4O67 - chains A and B; structure by X-ray diffraction, 2.44 A resolution.

== Chain A (and B) ==
Protein: Cyclic GMP-AMP synthase
Organism: Homo sapiens
Notes: chain B of this document is another copy of the same molecule, construct and numbering; everything in this record applies to it too
UniProt: Q8N884 (CGAS_HUMAN); residue numbers follow UniProt; this construct covers 161-522
Chain sequence (363 residues; each row starts with the number of its first residue):
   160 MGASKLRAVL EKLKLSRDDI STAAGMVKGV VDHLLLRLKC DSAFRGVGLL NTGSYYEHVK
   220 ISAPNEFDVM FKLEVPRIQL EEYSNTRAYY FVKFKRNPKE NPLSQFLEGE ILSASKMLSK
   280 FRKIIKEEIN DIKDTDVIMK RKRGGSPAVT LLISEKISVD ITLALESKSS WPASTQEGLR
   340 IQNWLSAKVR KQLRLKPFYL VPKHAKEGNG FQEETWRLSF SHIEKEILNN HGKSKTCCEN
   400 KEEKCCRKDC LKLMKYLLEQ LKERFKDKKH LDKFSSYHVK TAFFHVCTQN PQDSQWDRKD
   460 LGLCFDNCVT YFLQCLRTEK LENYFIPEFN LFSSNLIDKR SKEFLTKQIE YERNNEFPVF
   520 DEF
Unresolved in the structure: 160, 212-218, 257, 365-371, 522 (chain B: 160, 211-217, 257, 365-370, 522)
Construct notes: expression tag (160)
Bound ions: Zn2+: His390, Cys396, Cys397, Cys404
Ligand contacts: cGAMP (1SY): Asp227, Tyr248, Lys301, Arg302, Gly303, Gly304, Ser305, Pro306, Ala307, Asp319, Thr321, Lys362, Arg376, Leu377, Ser378, Ser380, Glu383, Lys432, Ser434, Tyr436, His437, Asn482, Phe488, Leu490, Leu495
Swiss-Prot annotation at these positions:
  - region: Lys384 to Lys407 (DNA-binding)
  - motif: Leu169 to Leu174 (Nuclear export signal), Asp295 to Ser305 (Nuclear localization signal), Lys299 to Arg302 (KRKR-loop), Lys427 to His429 (KKH-loop)
  - binding site (GTP): Thr211, Asp319, Arg376 to Glu383
  - binding site (ATP): Ser213, Glu225 to Asp227, Ser380 to Glu383, Lys414, Ser435 to Lys439
  - binding site (Mg(2+)): Glu225, Asp227, Asp319
  - binding site (2',3'-cGAMP): Asp227, Asp319, Lys362, Arg376
  - binding site (Zn(2+)): His390, Cys396, Cys397, Cys404
  - site: Lys187 (Important for preferential detection of curved long DNA), Leu195 (Important for preferential detection of curved long DNA), Arg255 (Arginine-anchor), Asp319, Ile320 (Cleavage)
  - modified residue: Asp191 (PolyADP-ribosyl aspartic acid), Asn210 (Microbial infection: Deamidated asparagine), Ser213 (Phosphoserine), Tyr215 (Phosphotyrosine), Glu286 (5-glutamyl polyglutamate), Ser305 (Phosphoserine), Glu314 (5-glutamyl glutamate), Lys384 (N6-acetyllysine), Asn389 (Microbial infection: Deamidated asparagine), Lys392 (N6-acetyllysine), Lys394 (N6-acetyllysine), Lys414 (N6-acetyllysine), Ser434 (Phosphoserine), Ser435 (Phosphoserine), Gln451 (Microbial infection: Deamidated glutamine), Gln454 (Microbial infection: Deamidated glutamine), Lys506 (N6-methyllysine)
  - lipidation (S-palmitoyl cysteine): Cys404, Cys405, Cys474
  - cross-link (Glycyl lysine isopeptide (Lys-Gly)): Lys173 (interchain with G-Cter in ubiquitin), Lys231 (interchain with G-Cter in SUMO), Lys285 (interchain with G-Cter in ubiquitin), Lys347 (interchain with G-Cter in SUMO), Lys384 (interchain with G-Cter in SUMO), Lys394 (interchain with G-Cter in SUMO), Lys411 (interchain with G-Cter in ubiquitin), Lys414 (interchain with G-Cter in ubiquitin), Lys427 (interchain with G-Cter in ubiquitin), Lys428 (interchain with G-Cter in ubiquitin), Lys479 (interchain with G-Cter in SUMO)
From the paper describing this entry:
  - binding site for cGAMP: Asp227, Asp319, Lys362, Arg376, Ser434, Tyr436
  - mutagenesis - R236E/K254E, K254E/K327E, K384A, K407A, K411A: abolished signaling
  - mutagenesis - K254E, K327E: decreased signaling
  - mutagenesis - R166A, K187A, K198A: unchanged signaling in response to IFNbeta
  - mutagenesis - K347E, R353E, K394E: abolished signaling in response to IFNbeta

== Chain A / chain B interface ==
Contacting residue pairs - 9 pairs, chain A then chain B:
  Gly161(A) - Arg196(B)
  Lys458(A) - Ser201(B)
  Lys458(A) - Arg204(B)  hydrogen bond (backbone-side chain)
  Asp459(A) - Ser201(B)  hydrogen bond
  Asp459(A) - Arg204(B)  salt bridge
  Leu462(A) - Ser201(B)
  Leu462(A) - Pro261(B)  hydrophobic
  Glu515(A) - Lys279(B)
  Glu515(A) - Lys282(B)
Other interface residues (no listed pair), chain A (7 interface residues in all): Asp465, Asn513
Other interface residues (no listed pair), chain B (9 interface residues in all): Cys199, Gln264, Glu286

== Overview ==
The interface between chain A and chain B involves 7 residues on one side and 9 on the other, with 2 hydrogen
bonds and 1 salt bridge. Among the polar pairs are Asp459(A)-Arg204(B), Lys458(A)-Arg204(B) and
Asp459(A)-Ser201(B). From the paper: a binding site for cGAMP at Asp227(A), Asp319(A) and Lys362(A) among
others; R236E/K254E, K254E/K327E and K384A of chain A, among others, abolish signaling; 13 substitutions were
tested in all.
Both chains are Cyclic GMP-AMP synthase (Homo sapiens). Entry 4O67 (Human cyclic GMP-AMP synthase (cGAS) in
complex with GAMP) was determined by X-ray diffraction, deposited together with 4O68, 4O69 and 4O6A.
